PDB entry 1JT5 | X-ray diffraction, 1.85 A resolution | chain A

# Chain A
Name: acidic fibroblast growth factor
Source organism: Homo sapiens
UniProtKB: P05230 (FGF1_HUMAN); residues 2-140 here correspond to UniProt positions 17-155 (UniProt number = residue number + 15)
Amino-acid sequence (146 residues; each row starts with the number of its first residue; note: 1 number in that range is skipped by the numbering (no residue carries it; nothing is unmodelled there); a row labelled like 1B-1G holds insertion residues (1B, then the next letters in order); numbering starts at 0):
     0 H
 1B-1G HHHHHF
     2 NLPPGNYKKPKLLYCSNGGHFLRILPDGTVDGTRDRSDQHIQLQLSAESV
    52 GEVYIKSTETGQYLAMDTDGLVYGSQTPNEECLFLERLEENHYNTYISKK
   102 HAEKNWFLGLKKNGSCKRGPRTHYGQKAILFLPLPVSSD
Unresolved in the structure: 0, 138-140
Sequence notes: expression tag (1B, 1B-1F); engineered mutation Val73 (Leu88 in P05230), Leu109 (Val124 in P05230)
Curated features (UniProtKB/Swiss-Prot):
  - region: Lys112 to Lys128 (Heparin-binding)
  - motif: Lys9 to Lys12 (Nuclear localization signal)
  - binding site (heparin): Asn18
From the paper describing this entry:
  - mutagenesis - L44F: increased stability
  - mutagenesis - L44F/L73V/V109L: decreased stability

# In short
From UniProt: heparin-binding residue Asn18. From the paper: L44F increases stability; L44F/L73V/V109L reduce
stability.
Chain A is acidic fibroblast growth factor (Homo sapiens); the structure, Human Acidic Fibroblast Growth
Factor. 141 Amino Acid Form with Amino Terminal His Tag AND LEU ..., was determined by X-ray diffraction
together with 1JQZ, 1JT3, 1JT4, 1JT7 and 1JTC from the same study.
